Entry 6IRO (electron microscopy, 3.40 A resolution); this record covers chains D and J of the 11 polymer chains in the assembly.

== Chain D ==
Molecule: Histone H2B 1.1
Organism: Xenopus laevis
Reference sequence: P02281 (H2B11_XENLA); residues 1-122 here correspond to UniProt positions 5-126 (UniProt number = residue number + 4)
Sequence (122 residues; each row starts with the number of its first residue):
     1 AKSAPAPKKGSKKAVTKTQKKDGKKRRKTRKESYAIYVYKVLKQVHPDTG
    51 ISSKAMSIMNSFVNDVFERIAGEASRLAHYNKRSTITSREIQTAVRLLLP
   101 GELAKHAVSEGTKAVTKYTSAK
Not modelled in the structure: 1-28, 122
Sequence notes: conflict Thr29 (Ser33 in P02281)
UniProt features mapped onto this chain:
  - modified residue: Lys2 (N6-acetyllysine), Lys9 (N6-acetyllysine), Ser11 (Phosphoserine), Lys12 (N6-acetyllysine), Lys17 (N6-acetyllysine)
  - glycosylation: Ser109 (O-linked (GlcNAc) serine)
  - cross-link: Lys117 (Glycyl lysine isopeptide (Lys-Gly) (interchain with G-Cter in ubiquitin))

== Chain J ==
Molecule: 167-nt DNA strand
Organism: Escherichia coli K-12
Sequence (167 nucleotides; row label = number of the first residue in the row; numbers below 1 keep their minus sign (DC-19 is residue -19)):
   -19 CTAGTACTTCTCGACAAGCTTCAGGATGTATATATCTGACACGTGCCTGG
    31 AGACTAGGGAGTAATCCCCTTGGCGGTTAAAACGCGGGGGACAGCGCGTA
    81 CGTGCGTTTAAGCGGTGCTAGAGCTGTCTACGACCAATTGAGCGGCCTCG
   131 GCACCGGGATTCTCGAG
Not modelled in the structure: -19 to 0, 147

== Interface between chain D and chain J ==
Contacting residue pairs (11):
  Tyr39(D) - DC20(J)  phosphate contact
  Tyr39(D) - DA21(J)  phosphate contact
  Gly50(D) - DC20(J)  phosphate contact
  Ile51(D) - DA19(J)  sugar contact
  Ile51(D) - DC20(J)  phosphate contact
  Ser52(D) - DA19(J)  sugar contact
  Ser53(D) - DA19(J)  hydrogen bond to the phosphate
  Arg83(D) - DG39(J)  sugar contact
  Arg83(D) - DA40(J)  salt bridge to the phosphate
  Ser84(D) - DG39(J)  hydrogen bond to the phosphate
  Thr85(D) - DG39(J)  phosphate contact
Other interface residues (no listed pair), chain D (10 interface residues in all): Thr29, Arg30
Other interface residues (no listed pair), chain J (9 interface residues in all): DG25, DC27, DG38, DC104

== Overview ==
10 residues of chain D face 9 of chain J across their interface; the contacts include 2 hydrogen bonds and 1
salt bridge. Among the polar pairs are Ser53(D)-DA19(J), Ser84(D)-DG39(J) and Arg83(D)-DA40(J).
Chain D is Histone H2B 1.1 (Xenopus laevis) and chain J is a 167-nt DNA strand (Escherichia coli K-12); the
structure, the crosslinked complex of ISWI-nucleosome in the ADP-bound state, was determined by electron
microscopy together with 6JYL and 6K1P from the same study.
